PDB entry 4QJ2 | X-ray diffraction, 2.13 A resolution | chains B and G of the 3 polymer chains in the assembly

[Chain B]
Name: Protease
Organism: Human immunodeficiency virus 1
UniProt: O38710 (O38710_9HIV1); residues 1-99 here = UniProt positions 1-99
Sequence (99 residues; each row starts with the number of its first residue):
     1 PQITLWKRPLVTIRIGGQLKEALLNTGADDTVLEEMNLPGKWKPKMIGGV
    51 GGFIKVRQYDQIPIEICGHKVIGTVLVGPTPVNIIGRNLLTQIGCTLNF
Differences from the reference sequence: engineered mutation Lys7 (Gln in O38710), Asn25 (Asp in O38710), Val50 (Ile in O38710), Val71 (Ala in O38710)
From the paper describing this entry:
  - mutagenesis - I50V: decreased catalytic activity (citing earlier work)
  - mutagenesis - D25N: abolished catalytic activity (citing earlier work)
  - mutagenesis - I50V/A71V: decreased binding to APV (citing earlier work)
  - mutagenesis - I50V/A71V (1.98 kcal/mol): decreased binding to DRV (citing earlier work)

[Chain G]
Name: p1-p6 peptide
Sequence (10 residues; numbered 1 to 10; the number before each row is that of its first residue):
     1 RPGNFLQSRP

[Chain B / chain G interface]
Contacting residue pairs (24):
  Arg8(B) - Pro2(G)  hydrogen bond (side chain-backbone)
  Arg8(B) - Gly3(G)
  Leu23(B) - Phe5(G)  hydrophobic
  Asn25(B) - Phe5(G)  hydrogen bond (side chain-backbone)
  Gly27(B) - Leu6(G)
  Gly27(B) - Gln7(G)  hydrogen bond (backbone-backbone)
  Ala28(B) - Gln7(G)
  Asp29(B) - Gln7(G)  hydrogen bond (backbone-backbone)
  Asp29(B) - Ser8(G)
  Asp29(B) - Arg9(G)  salt bridge
  Asp30(B) - Gln7(G)  hydrogen bond (backbone-side chain)
  Asp30(B) - Arg9(G)
  Met46(B) - Pro10(G)
  Ile47(B) - Gln7(G)
  Ile47(B) - Ser8(G)
  Gly48(B) - Gln7(G)
  Gly48(B) - Ser8(G)  hydrogen bond (backbone-backbone)
  Gly49(B) - Leu6(G)
  Val50(B) - Asn4(G)
  Pro81(B) - Pro2(G)  hydrophobic
  Pro81(B) - Phe5(G)  hydrophobic
  Val82(B) - Phe5(G)  hydrophobic
  Ile84(B) - Phe5(G)  hydrophobic
  Arg87(B) - Arg9(G)
Interface residues without a listed pair, chain B (17 interface residues in all): Phe53
The authors on this interface:
  - specific contacts: Asp29(B)-Arg9(G) (hydrogen bond)

[Overview]
17 residues of chain B and 9 residues of chain G are in contact, with 6 hydrogen bonds and 1 salt bridge.
Polar pairs include Asp29(B)-Arg9(G), Arg8(B)-Pro2(G) and Asn25(B)-Phe5(G). The authors report a hydrogen bond
between Asp29(B) and Arg9(G). The paper reports that I50V of chain B reduces catalytic activity; D25N of chain
B abolishes catalytic activity.
Here chain B is Protease (Human immunodeficiency virus 1) and chain G is p1-p6 peptide. Entry 4QJ2 (Crystal
structure of inactive HIV-1 protease variant (I50V/A71V) in complex with WT p1-p6 substrate) was determined by
X-ray diffraction together with 4QJ6, 4QJ7, 4QJ8, 4QJ9 and 4QJA from the same study.
